4XGM - chain A; structure by X-ray diffraction, 1.98 A resolution.

[Chain A]
Protein: Mitochondrial ribonuclease P protein 3
Source organism: Homo sapiens
Notes: EC 3.1.26.5
UniProt: O15091 (MRRP3_HUMAN); residue numbers follow UniProt; this construct covers 207-583
Chain sequence (379 residues; numbered 205 to 583; the number before each row is that of its first residue):
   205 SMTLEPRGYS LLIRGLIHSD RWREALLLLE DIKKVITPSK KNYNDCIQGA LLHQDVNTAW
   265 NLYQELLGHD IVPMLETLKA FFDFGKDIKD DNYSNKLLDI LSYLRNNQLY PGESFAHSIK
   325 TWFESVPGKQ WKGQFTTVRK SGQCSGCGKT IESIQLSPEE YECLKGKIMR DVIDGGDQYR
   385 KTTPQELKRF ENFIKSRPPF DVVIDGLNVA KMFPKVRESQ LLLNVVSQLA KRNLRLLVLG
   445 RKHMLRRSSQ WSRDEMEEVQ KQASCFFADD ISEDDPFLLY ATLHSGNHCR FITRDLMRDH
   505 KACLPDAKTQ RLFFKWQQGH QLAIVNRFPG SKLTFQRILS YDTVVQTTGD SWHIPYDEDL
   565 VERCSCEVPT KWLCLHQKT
Unresolved in the structure: 205-206, 378-385, 417-421, 451-457, 476-477, 502-509, 530-534, 583
Sequence notes: expression tag (205-206)
From the paper describing this entry:
  - catalytic residues: Asp409, Asp478, Asp479, Asp499 (by similarity / conservation)
  - mutagenesis - D479N, D499N: abolished catalytic activity
  - mutagenesis - D409N, D478N: decreased catalytic activity
  - mutagenesis - P480G, P480G/R498N, R498D, R498N, S569A: unchanged catalytic activity on in the presence of MRPP1/2

[Summary]
The paper reports catalytic residues Asp409, Asp478 and Asp479 among others; D479N and D499N abolish catalytic
activity; 9 substitutions were tested in all.
Chain A is Mitochondrial ribonuclease P protein 3 (Homo sapiens); the structure, Structure of the nuclease
subunit of human mitochondrial RNase P (MRPP3) at 1.98A, was determined by X-ray diffraction together with
4XGL from the same study.
